7W2I - chains A and B of the 4 polymer chains in the assembly; structure by X-ray diffraction, 1.80 A resolution.

== Chain A ==
Protein: Cytokinin riboside 5'-monophosphate phosphoribohydrolase
From: Mycobacterium tuberculosis
Notes: EC 3.2.2.-
UniProtKB: A0A045J166 (A0A045J166_MYCTX); numbering as in UniProt (aligned over 5-187)
Chain sequence (183 residues; numbered 5 to 187; the number before each row is that of its first residue):
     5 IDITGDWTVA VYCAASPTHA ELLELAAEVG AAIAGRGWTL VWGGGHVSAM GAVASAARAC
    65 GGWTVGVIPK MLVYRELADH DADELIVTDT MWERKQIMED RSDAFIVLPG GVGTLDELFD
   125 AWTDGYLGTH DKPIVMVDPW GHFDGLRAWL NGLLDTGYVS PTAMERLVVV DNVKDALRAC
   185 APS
Metal / ion sites: Mg2+: Asp124, Asp128 (together with 1,2-ethanediol)

== Chain B ==
Protein: Cytokinin riboside 5'-monophosphate phosphoribohydrolase
From: Mycobacterium tuberculosis
Notes: EC 3.2.2.-
UniProtKB: A0A045J166 (A0A045J166_MYCTX); residues 11-187 here = UniProt positions 11-187
Chain sequence (177 residues; row label = number of the first residue in the row):
    11 WTVAVYCAAS PTHAELLELA AEVGAAIAGR GWTLVWGGGH VSAMGAVASA ARACGGWTVG
    71 VIPKMLVYRE LADHDADELI VTDTMWERKQ IMEDRSDAFI VLPGGVGTLD ELFDAWTDGY
   131 LGTHDKPIVM VDPWGHFDGL RAWLNGLLDT GYVSPTAMER LVVVDNVKDA LRACAPS
Metal / ion sites: Mg2+: Gln100, Glu103, Asp128

== Chain A / chain B interface ==
Contacting residue pairs (66; chain A residue first):
  Ser20(A) - Gly161(B)  hydrogen bond (side chain-backbone)
  Pro21(A) - Gly161(B)
  Pro21(A) - Tyr162(B)  hydrophobic
  His23(A) - Thr160(B)  hydrogen bond (side chain-backbone)
  His23(A) - Tyr162(B)
  Leu26(A) - Tyr162(B)
  Met75(A) - Leu131(B)
  Met75(A) - Thr133(B)
  Leu76(A) - Leu131(B)  hydrophobic
  Arg79(A) - Tyr130(B)  hydrogen bond (side chain-backbone)
  Arg79(A) - Leu131(B)
  Met95(A) - Thr127(B)
  Met95(A) - Asp128(B)
  Met95(A) - Leu131(B)  hydrophobic
  Trp96(A) - Trp96(B)  hydrophobic
  Trp96(A) - Gln100(B)
  Lys99(A) - Lys99(B)
  Lys99(A) - Asp124(B)  salt bridge
  Gly114(A) - Leu157(B)
  Gly114(A) - Tyr162(B)
  Gly115(A) - Tyr162(B)
  Gly115(A) - Val163(B)
  Val116(A) - Trp126(B)  hydrophobic
  Val116(A) - Thr127(B)
  Leu119(A) - Phe123(B)  hydrophobic
  Leu119(A) - Trp153(B)  hydrophobic
  Leu119(A) - Leu154(B)  hydrophobic
  Asp120(A) - Phe123(B)
  Asp120(A) - Asp124(B)  hydrogen bond (side chain-backbone)
  Asp120(A) - Thr127(B)
  Phe123(A) - Leu119(B)  hydrophobic
  Phe123(A) - Asp120(B)
  Phe123(A) - Phe123(B)  hydrophobic
  Asp124(A) - Lys99(B)  salt bridge
  Asp124(A) - Asp120(B)
  Trp126(A) - Val116(B)  hydrophobic
  Thr127(A) - Met95(B)
  Thr127(A) - Val116(B)
  Thr127(A) - Gly117(B)
  Thr127(A) - Asp120(B)
  Asp128(A) - Met95(B)
  Trp144(A) - Tyr162(B)
  His146(A) - Trp153(B)  hydrogen bond (backbone-side chain)
  His146(A) - Leu157(B)
  His146(A) - Tyr162(B)
  Phe147(A) - Trp153(B)  hydrophobic
  Gly149(A) - Trp153(B)
  Leu150(A) - Leu150(B)  hydrophobic
  Leu150(A) - Trp153(B)
  Trp153(A) - Leu119(B)  hydrophobic
  Trp153(A) - His146(B)  hydrogen bond (side chain-backbone)
  Trp153(A) - Phe147(B)  hydrophobic
  Trp153(A) - Gly149(B)
  Trp153(A) - Leu150(B)
  Leu157(A) - Gly114(B)
  Leu157(A) - His146(B)
  Thr160(A) - His23(B)  hydrogen bond (backbone-side chain)
  Gly161(A) - Ser20(B)
  Gly161(A) - Pro21(B)
  Tyr162(A) - Pro21(B)  hydrophobic
  Tyr162(A) - His23(B)
  Tyr162(A) - Leu26(B)
  Tyr162(A) - Gly114(B)
  Tyr162(A) - Gly115(B)
  Tyr162(A) - Trp144(B)
  Tyr162(A) - His146(B)
Other interface residues (no listed pair), chain A (39 interface residues in all): Ala18, Gln100, Pro113, Gly117, Leu131, Thr133, Asp148, Leu154, Val163
Other interface residues (no listed pair), chain B (41 interface residues in all): Ala18, Met75, Leu76, Arg79, Pro113, Asp148, Ala167

== Summary ==
Chain A and chain B form an interface of 39 and 41 residues respectively; the contacts include 7 hydrogen
bonds and 2 salt bridges. Among the polar pairs are Lys99(A)-Asp124(B), Asp124(A)-Lys99(B) and
Ser20(A)-Gly161(B). Asp124(A) and Asp128(A) form the Mg2+ site.
Chain A is Cytokinin riboside 5'-monophosphate phosphoribohydrolase and chain B is Cytokinin riboside
5'-monophosphate phosphoribohydrolase, both from Mycobacterium tuberculosis; the structure, Crystal structure
of LOG (Rv1205) from Mycobacterium tuberculosis, was determined by X-ray diffraction.
